PDB entry 6XZR | electron microscopy, 3.30 A resolution | chains AP1 and EP1 of the 8 polymer chains in the assembly

Chain AP1:
Protein: Polymerase acidic protein
From: Influenza C virus (strain C/Johannesburg/1/1966)
Notes: EC 3.1.-.-
UniProtKB: Q9IMP5 (PA_INCJH); numbering as in UniProt (aligned over 1-709)
Amino-acid sequence (709 residues; each row starts with the number of its first residue):
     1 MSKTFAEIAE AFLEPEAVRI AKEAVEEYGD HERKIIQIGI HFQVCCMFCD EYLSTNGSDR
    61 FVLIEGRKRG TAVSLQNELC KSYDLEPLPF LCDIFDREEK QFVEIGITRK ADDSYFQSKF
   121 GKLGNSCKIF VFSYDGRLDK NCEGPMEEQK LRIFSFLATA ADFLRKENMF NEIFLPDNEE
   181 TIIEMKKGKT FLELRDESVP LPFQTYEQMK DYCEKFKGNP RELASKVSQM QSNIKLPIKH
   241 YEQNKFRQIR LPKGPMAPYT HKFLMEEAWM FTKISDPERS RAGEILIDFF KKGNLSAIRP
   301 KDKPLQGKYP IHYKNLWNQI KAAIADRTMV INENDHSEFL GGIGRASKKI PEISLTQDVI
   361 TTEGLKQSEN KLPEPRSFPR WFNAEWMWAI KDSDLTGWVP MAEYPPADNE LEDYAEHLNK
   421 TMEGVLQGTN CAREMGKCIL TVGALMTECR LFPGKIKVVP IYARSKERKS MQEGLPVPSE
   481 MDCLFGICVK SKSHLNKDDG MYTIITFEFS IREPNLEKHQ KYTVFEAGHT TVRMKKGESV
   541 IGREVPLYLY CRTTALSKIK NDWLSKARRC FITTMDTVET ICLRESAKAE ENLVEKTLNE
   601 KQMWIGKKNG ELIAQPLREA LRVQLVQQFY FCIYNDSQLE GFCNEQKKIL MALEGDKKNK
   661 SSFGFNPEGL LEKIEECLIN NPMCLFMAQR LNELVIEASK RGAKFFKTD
Disordered / not traced: 1, 533-542, 708-709
Curated features (UniProtKB/Swiss-Prot):
  - motif: Arg109 to Gly124 (Nuclear localization signal 1 (NLS1)), Lys166 to Ser228 (Nuclear localization signal 2 (NLS2))
  - binding site (Mn(2+)): His41, Glu65, Asp93, Glu104, Ile105

Chain EP1:
Protein: RNA-directed RNA polymerase catalytic subunit
From: Influenza C virus (strain C/Johannesburg/1/1966)
Notes: EC 2.7.7.48
UniProtKB: Q9IMP4 (RDRP_INCJH); residue numbers follow UniProt; this construct covers 1-754
Amino-acid sequence (754 residues; each row starts with the number of its first residue):
     1 MEINPYLMFL NNDVTSLIST TYPYTGPPPM SHGSSTKYTL ETIKRTYDYS RTSVEKTSKV
    61 FNIPRRKFCN CLEDKDELVK PTGNVDISSL LGLAEMMEKR MGEGFFKHCV MEAETEILKM
   121 HFSRLTEGRQ TYDWTSERNM PAATALQLTV DAIKETEGPF KGTTMLEYCN KMIEMLDWKE
   181 IKFKKVKTVV RREKDKRSGK EIKTKVPVMG IDSIKHDEFL IRALTINTMA KDGERGKLQR
   241 RAIATPGMIV RPFSKIVETV AQKICEKLKE SGLPVGGNEK KAKLKTTVTS LNARMNSDQF
   301 AVNITGDNSK WNECQQPEAY LALLAYITKD SSDLMKDLCS VAPVLFCNKF VKLGQGIRLS
   361 NKRKTKEVII KAEKMGKYKN LMREEYKNLF EPLEKYIQKD VCFLPGGMLM GMFNMLSTVL
   421 GVSTLCYMDE ELKAKGCFWT GLQSSDDFVL FAVASNWSNI HWTIRRFNAV CKLIGINMSL
   481 EKSYGSLPEL FEFTSMFFDG EFVSNLAMEL PAFTTAGVNE GVDFTAAMSI IKTNMINNSL
   541 SPSTALMALR ICLQEFRATY RVHPWDSRVK GGRMKIINEF IKTIENKDGL LIADGGKLMN
   601 NISTLHIPEE VLKFEKMDEQ YRNRVFNPKN PFTNFDKTID IFRAHGPIRV EENEAVVSTH
   661 SFRTRANRTL LNTDMRAMMA EEKRYQMVCD MFKSVFESAD INPPIGAMSI GEAIEEKLLE
   721 RAKMKRDIGA IEDSEYEEIK DIIRDAKKAR LESR
Disordered / not traced: 185-210, 633-654, 664-754
Curated features (UniProtKB/Swiss-Prot):
  - region: Arg251 to Glu258 (Promoter-binding site)
  - motif (Nuclear localization signal): Val189 to Arg197, Lys205 to Glu218

How chain AP1 and chain EP1 interact:
Pairs across the interface (6; chain AP1 residue first):
  Ala407(AP1) with Arg363(EP1), hydrogen bond (backbone-side chain)
  Asp408(AP1) with Arg363(EP1), hydrogen bond (backbone-side chain)
  Asn409(AP1) with Arg363(EP1)
  Glu410(AP1) with Asn361(EP1); Thr365(EP1), hydrogen bond
  Asp413(AP1) with Arg363(EP1), salt bridge
Interface residues without a listed pair, chain EP1 (4 interface residues in all): Lys366

In short:
Chain AP1 and chain EP1 form an interface of 5 and 4 residues respectively, with 3 hydrogen bonds and 1 salt
bridge. Polar contacts include Asp413(AP1)-Arg363(EP1), Ala407(AP1)-Arg363(EP1) and Asp408(AP1)-Arg363(EP1).
UniProt lists 5 Mn2+-binding residues on chain AP1.
Chain AP1 is Polymerase acidic protein and chain EP1 is RNA-directed RNA polymerase catalytic subunit, both
from Influenza C virus (strain C/Johannesburg/1/1966); the structure, Influenza C virus polymerase in complex
with chicken ANP32A - Subclass 1, was determined by electron microscopy, deposited together with 6XZD, 6XZG,
6XZP, 6XZQ and 6Y0C.
